6XZP - chains DP1 and GP1 of the 8 polymer chains in the assembly; structure by electron microscopy, 3.30 A resolution.

== Chain DP1 ==
Name: Polymerase acidic protein
Organism: Influenza C virus (strain C/Johannesburg/1/1966)
Notes: EC 3.1.-.-
UniProtKB: Q9IMP5 (PA_INCJH); numbering as in UniProt (aligned over 1-709)
Chain sequence (709 residues; each row starts with the number of its first residue):
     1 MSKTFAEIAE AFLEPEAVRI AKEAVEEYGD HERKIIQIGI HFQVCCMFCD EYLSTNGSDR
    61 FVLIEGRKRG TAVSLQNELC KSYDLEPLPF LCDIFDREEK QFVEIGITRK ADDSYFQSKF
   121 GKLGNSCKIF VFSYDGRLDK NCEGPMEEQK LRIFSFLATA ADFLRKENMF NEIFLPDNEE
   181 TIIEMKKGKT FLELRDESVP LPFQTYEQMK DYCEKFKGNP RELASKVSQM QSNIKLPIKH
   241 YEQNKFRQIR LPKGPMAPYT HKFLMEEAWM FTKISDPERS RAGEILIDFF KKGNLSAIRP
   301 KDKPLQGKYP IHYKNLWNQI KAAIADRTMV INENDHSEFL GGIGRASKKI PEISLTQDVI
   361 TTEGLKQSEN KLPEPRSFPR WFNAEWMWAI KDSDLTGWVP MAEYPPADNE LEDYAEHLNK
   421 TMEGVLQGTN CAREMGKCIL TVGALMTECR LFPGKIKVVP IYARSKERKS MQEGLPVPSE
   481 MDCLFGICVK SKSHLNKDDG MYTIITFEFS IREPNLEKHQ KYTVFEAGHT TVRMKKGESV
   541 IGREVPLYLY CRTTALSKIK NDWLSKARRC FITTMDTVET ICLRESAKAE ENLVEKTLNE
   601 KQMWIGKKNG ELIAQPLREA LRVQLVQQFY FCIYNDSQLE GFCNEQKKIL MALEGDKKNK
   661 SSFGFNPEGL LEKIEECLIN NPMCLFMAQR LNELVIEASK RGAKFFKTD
Not modelled in the structure: 1-182, 708-709
UniProt features mapped onto this chain:
  - motif: Arg109 to Gly124 (Nuclear localization signal 1 (NLS1)), Lys166 to Ser228 (Nuclear localization signal 2 (NLS2))
  - binding site (Mn(2+)): His41, Glu65, Asp93, Glu104, Ile105

== Chain GP1 ==
Name: LRRcap domain-containing protein
Organism: Gallus gallus
UniProtKB: A0A1D5P3M1 (A0A1D5P3M1_CHICK); numbering as in UniProt (aligned over 1-281)
Chain sequence (295 residues; row label = number of the first residue in the row; numbers below 1 keep their minus sign (His-13 is residue -13)):
   -13 HHHHHHLEVL FQGPMDMKKR IHLELRNRTP SDVKELVLDN CRSYEGKIEG LTDEFEELEF
    47 LSTINVGLAS VANLPKLNKL KKLELSDNRV SGGLEVLAEK CPNLTHLNLS GNKIKDLGTI
   107 EPLKKLENLK SLDLFNCEVT NLNDYRENVF KLLPQLTYLD GYDRDDKEAP DSDAEGYVEG
   167 LDDEEEDEDV LSLVKDRDDK EAPDSDAEGY VEGLDDEEED EDEEEYDDDA QVVEDEEDEE
   227 EEEEGEEEDV SGEEEEDEEG YNDGDVDDDE DEEEPDEERG QKRKREPEDE GDEDD
Not modelled in the structure: -13 to 0, 159-281
Construct notes: expression tag (-13 to 0)

== Chain DP1 / chain GP1 interface ==
Contacting residue pairs (17; chain DP1 residue first):
  Met387(DP1) with Asn129(GP1)
  Lys391(DP1) with Leu128(GP1); Asn129(GP1)
  Arg512(DP1) with Glu124(GP1), salt bridge; Asn127(GP1), hydrogen bond
  Glu513(DP1) with Lys99(GP1), salt bridge; Lys101(GP1), salt bridge; Glu124(GP1)
  Lys535(DP1) with Tyr148(GP1), hydrogen bond (backbone-side chain); Asp152(GP1), salt bridge
  Arg543(DP1) with Ser96(GP1), hydrogen bond; Asp119(GP1), salt bridge; Phe121(GP1)
  Val545(DP1) with Phe121(GP1), hydrophobic; Asn122(GP1)
  Pro546(DP1) with Asn122(GP1)
  Lys608(DP1) with Asp130(GP1), salt bridge
Other interface residues (no listed pair), chain DP1 (15 interface residues in all): Glu266, Ile511, Val532, Met534, Lys536, Gly537
Other interface residues (no listed pair), chain GP1 (14 interface residues in all): Glu154

== In short ==
The interface between chain DP1 and chain GP1 involves 15 residues on one side and 14 on the other; the
contacts include 3 hydrogen bonds and 6 salt bridges. Among the polar pairs are Arg512(DP1)-Glu124(GP1),
Glu513(DP1)-Lys99(GP1) and Glu513(DP1)-Lys101(GP1).
Here chain DP1 is Polymerase acidic protein (Influenza C virus (strain C/Johannesburg/1/1966)) and chain GP1
is LRRcap domain-containing protein (Gallus gallus). Entry 6XZP (Influenza C virus polymerase in complex with
chicken ANP32A - Subclass 4) was determined by electron microscopy (same publication as 6XZD, 6XZG, 6XZQ, 6XZR
and 6Y0C).
